6RXC - chains A and C of the 4 polymer chains in the assembly; structure by X-ray diffraction, 2.10 A resolution.

# Chain A (and C)
Protein: Pteridine reductase 1
From: Leishmania major
Notes: EC 1.5.1.33; chain C of this document is another copy of the same molecule, construct and numbering; everything in this record applies to it too
UniProt: Q01782 (PTR1_LEIMA); numbering as in UniProt (aligned over 1-288)
Amino-acid sequence (291 residues; row label = number of the first residue in the row; numbers below 1 keep their minus sign (Gly-2 is residue -2)):
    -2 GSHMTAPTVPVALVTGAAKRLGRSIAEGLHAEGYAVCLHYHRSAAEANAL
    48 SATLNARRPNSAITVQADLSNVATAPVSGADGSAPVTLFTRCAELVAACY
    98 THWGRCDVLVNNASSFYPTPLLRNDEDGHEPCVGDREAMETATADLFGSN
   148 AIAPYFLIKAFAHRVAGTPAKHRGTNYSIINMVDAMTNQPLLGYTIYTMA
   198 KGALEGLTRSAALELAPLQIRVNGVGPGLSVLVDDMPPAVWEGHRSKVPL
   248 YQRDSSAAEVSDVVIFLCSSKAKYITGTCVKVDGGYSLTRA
Disordered / not traced: -2 to 4, 74-80, 122-132, 230-232 (chain C: -2 to 4, 74-80, 121-132, 231-234)
Differences from the reference sequence: expression tag (-2 to 0); conflict Val162 (Phe in Q01782)
Curated features (UniProtKB/Swiss-Prot):
  - active site: Tyr194 (Proton acceptor)
  - binding site (substrate): Ser175
Residues lining bound ligands:
  - KMK (methyl 1-[4-[[2,4-bis(azanyl)pteridin-6-yl]methyl-(3-oxidanylpropyl)amino]phenyl]carbonylpiperidine-4-carboxylate): Arg17, Ser111, Ser112, Phe113, Asp181, Leu188, Tyr191, Tyr194, Gly225, Leu226, Leu229
  - NADPH (NDP; NADPH dihydro-nicotinamide-adenine-dinucleotide phosphate): Gly13, Ala15, Lys16, Arg17, Leu18, Gly19, His36, Tyr37, His38, Arg39, Ser40, Ala64, Asp65, Leu66, Ser67, Asn109, Ala110, Ser111, Ser112, Asp142, Ser146, Met179, Val180, Asp181, Tyr194, Lys198, Pro224, Gly225, Leu226, Ser227

# Chain A / chain C interface
Contacting residue pairs - 66 pairs, chain A then chain C:
  Arg206(A) - Leu285(C)
  Ala209(A) - Leu285(C)  hydrophobic
  Leu210(A) - Pro246(C)  hydrophobic
  Leu210(A) - Leu285(C)
  Ala213(A) - Pro246(C)
  Ala213(A) - Leu247(C)
  Gln216(A) - Tyr248(C)
  Arg218(A) - Leu247(C)
  Leu226(A) - Tyr271(C)
  Val245(A) - Tyr271(C)
  Pro246(A) - Leu210(C)  hydrophobic
  Pro246(A) - Ala213(C)
  Leu247(A) - Ala213(C)
  Leu247(A) - Arg218(C)
  Leu247(A) - Lys270(C)
  Leu247(A) - Thr273(C)
  Tyr248(A) - Gln216(C)
  Tyr248(A) - Lys270(C)  hydrogen bond (side chain-backbone)
  Tyr248(A) - Tyr271(C)  hydrophobic
  Arg250(A) - Tyr271(C)  hydrogen bond (backbone-side chain)
  Asp251(A) - Tyr271(C)
  Ser252(A) - Tyr271(C)  hydrogen bond (backbone-side chain)
  Glu256(A) - Lys270(C)
  Glu256(A) - Tyr271(C)
  Asp259(A) - Phe263(C)
  Asp259(A) - Lys268(C)
  Val260(A) - Phe263(C)  hydrophobic
  Val260(A) - Ile272(C)  hydrophobic
  Phe263(A) - Asp259(C)
  Phe263(A) - Val260(C)  hydrophobic
  Phe263(A) - Phe263(C)  hydrophobic
  Lys268(A) - Asp259(C)
  Lys270(A) - Leu247(C)
  Lys270(A) - Tyr248(C)  hydrogen bond (backbone-side chain)
  Lys270(A) - Arg250(C)
  Lys270(A) - Glu256(C)  salt bridge
  Tyr271(A) - Leu226(C)
  Tyr271(A) - Val245(C)
  Tyr271(A) - Tyr248(C)  hydrophobic
  Tyr271(A) - Arg250(C)  hydrogen bond (side chain-backbone)
  Tyr271(A) - Asp251(C)
  Tyr271(A) - Ser252(C)  hydrogen bond (side chain-backbone)
  Tyr271(A) - Glu256(C)
  Tyr271(A) - Val279(C)
  Tyr271(A) - Asp280(C)
  Tyr271(A) - Gly281(C)  hydrogen bond (backbone-backbone)
  Ile272(A) - Val260(C)  hydrophobic
  Ile272(A) - Lys278(C)
  Ile272(A) - Val279(C)  hydrophobic
  Thr273(A) - Leu247(C)
  Thr273(A) - Asp280(C)
  Thr273(A) - Gly281(C)
  Thr273(A) - Gly282(C)
  Thr275(A) - Lys278(C)
  Lys278(A) - Ile272(C)
  Lys278(A) - Thr275(C)
  Val279(A) - Tyr271(C)
  Asp280(A) - Tyr271(C)
  Asp280(A) - Thr273(C)
  Gly281(A) - Tyr271(C)  hydrogen bond (backbone-backbone)
  Gly281(A) - Thr273(C)
  Gly282(A) - Thr273(C)
  Leu285(A) - Arg206(C)
  Leu285(A) - Ala209(C)  hydrophobic
  Leu285(A) - Leu210(C)
  Leu285(A) - Gly274(C)
Also at the interface, not in a pair above, chain A (32 interface residues in all): Gly274, Val277
Also at the interface, not in a pair above, chain C (32 interface residues in all): Val277

# In short
The chain A/chain C interface involves 32 residues from each chain, with 8 hydrogen bonds and 1 salt bridge.
Among the polar pairs are Lys270(A)-Glu256(C), Tyr248(A)-Lys270(C) and Arg250(A)-Tyr271(C). Ligands of chain
A: NADPH and compound KMK.
Both chains are Pteridine reductase 1 (Leishmania major). Entry 6RXC (Leishmania major pteridine reductase 1
(LmPTR1) in complex with inhibitor 4 (NMT-C0026)) was determined by X-ray diffraction together with 6RX0, 6RX5
and 6RX6 from the same study.
